6IPG - chains A and D of the 4 polymer chains in the assembly; structure by X-ray diffraction, 1.62 A resolution.

Chain A:
Molecule: DNA-directed DNA/RNA polymerase mu
Source organism: Homo sapiens
Notes: EC 2.7.7.7; engineered mutation(s): deletions 398-410
UniProtKB: Q9NP87 (DPOLM_HUMAN); numbering as in UniProt; present here: 132-397, 411-494
Chain sequence (356 residues; numbered 127 to 494; 12 numbers in that range are skipped by the numbering (no residue carries them; nothing is unmodelled there); the number before each row is that of its first residue):
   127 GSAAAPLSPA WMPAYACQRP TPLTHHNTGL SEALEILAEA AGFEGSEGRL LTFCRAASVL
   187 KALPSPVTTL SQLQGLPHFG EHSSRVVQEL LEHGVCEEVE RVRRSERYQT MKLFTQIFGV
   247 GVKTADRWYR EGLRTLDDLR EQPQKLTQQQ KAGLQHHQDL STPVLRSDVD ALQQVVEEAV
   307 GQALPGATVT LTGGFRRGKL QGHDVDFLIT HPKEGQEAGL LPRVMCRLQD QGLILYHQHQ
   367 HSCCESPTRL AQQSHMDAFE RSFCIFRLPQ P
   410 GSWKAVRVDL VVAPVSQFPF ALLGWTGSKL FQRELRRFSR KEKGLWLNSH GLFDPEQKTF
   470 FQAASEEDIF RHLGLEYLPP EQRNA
Not modelled in the structure: 127-137, 366-383
Sequence notes: expression tag (127-131); linker (410)
Curated features (UniProtKB/Swiss-Prot):
  - region: Arg-323 to Asp-332 (Involved in ssDNA binding)
  - binding site (Mg(2+)): Asp-330, Asp-332, Asp-418
  - site: Gly-433 (Responsible for the low discrimination between dNTP and rNTP)
Bound ions: Na+: Thr-241, Ile-243, Val-246 (shared with 1 residue of chain P); Mg2+ site 1: Asp-330, Asp-332 (together with phosphate ion) (shared with 1 residue of chain P); Mg2+ site 2: Asp-330, Asp-332, Asp-418 (shared with 1 residue of chain P)

Chain D:
Molecule: 4-nt DNA strand
Sequence (4 nucleotides; numbered 1 to 4; the number before each row is that of its first residue):
     1 GCCG

How chain A and chain D interact:
Contacting residue pairs (15; chain A residue first):
  Ala-140(A) / DG4(D)  phosphate contact
  Gly-174(A) / DG1(D)  hydrogen bond to the base
  Arg-175(A) / DG1(D)  salt bridge to the phosphate
  Thr-178(A) / DG1(D)  hydrogen bond to the base
  Thr-178(A) / DC2(D)  sugar contact
  Phe-179(A) / DG1(D)  sugar contact
  Pro-203(A) / DC3(D)  phosphate contact
  His-204(A) / DC2(D)  sugar contact
  His-204(A) / DC3(D)  hydrogen bond to the phosphate
  Gly-206(A) / DC2(D)  hydrogen bond to the phosphate
  Glu-207(A) / DC2(D)  hydrogen bond to the phosphate
  His-208(A) / DG1(D)  salt bridge to the phosphate
  His-208(A) / DC2(D)  hydrogen bond to the phosphate
  Ser-209(A) / DG1(D)  phosphate contact
  Ser-209(A) / DC2(D)  hydrogen bond to the phosphate
Interface residues without a listed pair, chain A (14 interface residues in all): Arg-181, Leu-202, Phe-205

Summary:
Chain A and chain D form an interface of 14 and 4 residues respectively; the contacts include 7 hydrogen bonds
and 2 salt bridges. Polar pairs include Gly-174(A)/DG1(D), Thr-178(A)/DG1(D) and His-204(A)/DC3(D). Curated
annotation (UniProt) lists 3 Mg2+-binding residues on chain A.
Chain A is DNA-directed DNA/RNA polymerase mu (Homo sapiens) and chain D is a 4-nt DNA strand; the structure,
Post-catalytic Complex of Human DNA Polymerase Mu with Templating Cytosine and Mg-8oxodGMP, was determined by
X-ray diffraction (same publication as 6AK8, 6AK9, 6AKH, 6IPD, 6IPE and 6IPF).
